Entry 8CIU (X-ray diffraction, 2.39 A resolution); this record covers chain A.

== Chain A ==
Molecule: Moesin
From: Homo sapiens
Reference sequence: P26038 (MOES_HUMAN); numbering as in UniProt (aligned over 1-346)
Chain sequence (347 residues; each row starts with the number of its first residue; numbering starts at 0):
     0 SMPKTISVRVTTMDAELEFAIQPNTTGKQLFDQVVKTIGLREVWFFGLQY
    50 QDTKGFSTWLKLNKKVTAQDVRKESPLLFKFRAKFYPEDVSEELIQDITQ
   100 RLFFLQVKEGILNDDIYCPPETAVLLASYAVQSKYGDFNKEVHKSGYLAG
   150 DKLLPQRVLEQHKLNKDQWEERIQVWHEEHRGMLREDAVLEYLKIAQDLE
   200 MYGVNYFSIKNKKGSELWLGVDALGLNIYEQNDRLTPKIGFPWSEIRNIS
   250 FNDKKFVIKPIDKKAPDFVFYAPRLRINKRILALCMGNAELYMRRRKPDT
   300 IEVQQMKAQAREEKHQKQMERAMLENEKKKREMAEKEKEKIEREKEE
Not modelled in the structure: 0-2, 339-346
Sequence notes: expression tag (0); engineered mutation Ala-288 (His in P26038)
UniProt features mapped onto this chain:
  - motif: Ile-115 to Glu-120 ([IL]-x-C-x-x-[DE] motif)
  - modified residue: Ser-74 (Phosphoserine), Lys-79 (N6-acetyllysine), Lys-83 (N6-succinyllysine), Tyr-116 (Phosphotyrosine), Cys-117 (S-nitrosocysteine), Lys-139 (N6-acetyllysine), Lys-165 (N6-acetyllysine)
  - natural variant: Arg-171 (R171W: In IMD50)
  - mutagenesis: Ile-115 (I115M: Inhibits S-nitrosylation of Cys-117; when associated with M-120), Glu-120 (E120M: Inhibits S-nitrosylation of Cys-117; when associated with M-115)
From the paper describing this entry:
  - mutagenesis - H288A: unchanged stability

== In short ==
UniProt lists 2 mutagenesis sites. The paper reports that H288A leaves stability unchanged.
Chain A is Moesin (Homo sapiens); the structure, The FERM domain of human moesin mutant H288A, was determined
by X-ray diffraction, deposited together with 8CIR, 8CIS, 8CIT, 6TXQ and 6TXS.
